6HIF - chains G and H of the 36 polymer chains in the assembly; structure by X-ray diffraction, 2.80 A resolution.

Chain G (and H):
Name: Hydrazine dehydrogenase
From: Kuenenia stuttgartiensis
Notes: EC 1.7.2.8; chain H of this document is another copy of the same molecule, construct and numbering; everything in this record applies to it too
Reference sequence: Q1PW30 (HDH_KUEST); numbering as in UniProt (aligned over 1-582)
Sequence (582 residues; numbered 1 to 582; the number before each row is that of its first residue):
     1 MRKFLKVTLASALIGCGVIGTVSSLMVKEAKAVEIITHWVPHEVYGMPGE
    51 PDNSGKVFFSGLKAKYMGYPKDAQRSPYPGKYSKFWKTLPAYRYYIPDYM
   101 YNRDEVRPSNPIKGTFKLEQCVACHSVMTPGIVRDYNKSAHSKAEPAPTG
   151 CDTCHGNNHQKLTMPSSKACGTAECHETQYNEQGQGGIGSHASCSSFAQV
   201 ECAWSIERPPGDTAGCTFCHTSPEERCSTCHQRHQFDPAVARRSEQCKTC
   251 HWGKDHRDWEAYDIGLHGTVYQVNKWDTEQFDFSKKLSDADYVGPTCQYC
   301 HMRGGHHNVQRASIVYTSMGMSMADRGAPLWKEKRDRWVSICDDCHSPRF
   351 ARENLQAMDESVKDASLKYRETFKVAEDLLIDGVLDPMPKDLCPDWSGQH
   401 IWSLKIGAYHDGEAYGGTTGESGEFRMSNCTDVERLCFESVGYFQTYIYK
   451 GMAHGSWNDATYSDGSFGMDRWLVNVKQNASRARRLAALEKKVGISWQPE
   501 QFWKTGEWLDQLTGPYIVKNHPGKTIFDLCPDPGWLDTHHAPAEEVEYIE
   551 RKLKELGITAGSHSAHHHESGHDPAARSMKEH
Disordered / not traced: 1-32, 564-582
Glycans and other covalent adducts: heme c (HEC) linked to Cys121, Cys124, Cys151, Cys154, Cys170, Cys175, Cys216, Cys219, Cys227, Cys230, Cys247, Cys250, Cys297, Cys300, Cys342, Cys345, Tyr462
Swiss-Prot annotation at these positions:
  - binding site (heme c): Cys121, Cys124, His125, His141, Cys151, Cys154, His155, His159, Cys170, Cys175, His176, His191, Cys216, Cys219, His220, Cys227, Cys230, His231, His234, Cys247 and 12 more in UniProt
Reported in the primary citation:
  - binding site for heme c: Val33, Cys202, Trp204, Met319, Tyr462
  - catalytic residues: Asp255, His256 (proposed by the authors, not directly observed)

How chain G and chain H interact:
Pairs across the interface (234):
  Val33(G) - Tyr462(H)
  Gly187(G) - Trp39(H)
  Ile188(G) - Ile36(H)  hydrophobic
  Ile188(G) - Trp39(H)  hydrophobic
  Phe197(G) - Ile36(H)  hydrophobic
  Ala203(G) - Glu34(H)
  Trp204(G) - Val33(H)
  Asp263(G) - Lys248(H)  salt bridge
  Ile264(G) - Lys248(H)
  Ile264(G) - Thr249(H)  hydrogen bond (backbone-side chain)
  Ile264(G) - Trp252(H)
  Gly265(G) - Thr249(H)
  Leu266(G) - Gln232(H)
  Leu266(G) - Thr249(H)
  Thr269(G) - Glu245(H)
  Thr269(G) - Gln246(H)
  Thr269(G) - Lys248(H)
  Thr269(G) - Thr249(H)
  Val270(G) - Gln232(H)
  Gln272(G) - Glu245(H)
  Gln272(G) - Lys248(H)  hydrogen bond
  Gln272(G) - Lys275(H)
  Gln272(G) - Trp276(H)
  Val273(G) - Val240(H)  hydrophobic
  Val273(G) - Arg243(H)
  Val273(G) - Glu245(H)
  Val273(G) - Trp276(H)
  Asn274(G) - Val240(H)
  Trp276(G) - Trp276(H)
  Asp277(G) - Trp276(H)
  Glu279(G) - Lys138(H)  hydrogen bond (backbone-side chain)
  Gln280(G) - Lys138(H)
  Gln280(G) - Gln235(H)  hydrogen bond
  Asp291(G) - Arg134(H)
  Val293(G) - Asp135(H)
  Val293(G) - Gln235(H)
  Val315(G) - Val57(H)  hydrophobic
  Tyr316(G) - Ile36(H)
  Ser318(G) - Glu34(H)  hydrogen bond (side chain-backbone)
  Ser318(G) - Ile35(H)
  Ser318(G) - Ile36(H)  hydrogen bond (side chain-backbone)
  Met321(G) - Val33(H)  hydrophobic
  Met321(G) - Glu34(H)
  Met321(G) - Ile35(H)  hydrophobic
  Met321(G) - Ser60(H)
  Met321(G) - Gly61(H)
  Ser322(G) - Ile35(H)
  Ser322(G) - Val57(H)
  Ser322(G) - Phe58(H)
  Ser322(G) - Phe59(H)
  Ser322(G) - Ser60(H)  hydrogen bond (side chain-backbone)
  Met323(G) - Asp52(H)
  Met323(G) - Lys56(H)
  Met323(G) - Val57(H)
  Met323(G) - Phe58(H)  hydrogen bond (backbone-backbone)
  Met323(G) - Gly61(H)
  Ala324(G) - Lys56(H)
  Asp325(G) - Asp52(H)
  Asp325(G) - Asn53(H)
  Asp325(G) - Gly55(H)
  Ala328(G) - Asn53(H)
  Ala328(G) - Ser54(H)
  Ala328(G) - Gly55(H)
  Leu330(G) - Val44(H)  hydrophobic
  Leu330(G) - Ser54(H)
  Leu330(G) - Gly55(H)
  Trp331(G) - Val44(H)  hydrophobic
  Trp331(G) - Gly55(H)  hydrogen bond (side chain-backbone)
  Asp343(G) - Met128(H)
  Asp343(G) - Thr129(H)
  Asp344(G) - Thr129(H)
  Asp344(G) - Pro130(H)
  Asp344(G) - Gly131(H)  hydrogen bond (backbone-backbone)
  Cys345(G) - Ile132(H)
  His346(G) - Thr129(H)
  Ser347(G) - Tyr94(H)
  Arg349(G) - Arg93(H)
  Arg349(G) - Tyr94(H)
  Arg349(G) - Pro108(H)
  Arg349(G) - Ser109(H)  hydrogen bond (side chain-backbone)
  Phe350(G) - Tyr94(H)  hydrogen bond (backbone-side chain)
  Phe350(G) - Tyr95(H)
  Phe350(G) - Arg233(H)
  Glu353(G) - Pro90(H)
  Glu353(G) - Ala91(H)
  Glu353(G) - Arg93(H)  salt bridge
  Glu353(G) - Tyr94(H)
  Asn354(G) - Phe218(H)
  Gln356(G) - Pro70(H)
  Gln356(G) - Pro90(H)
  Ala357(G) - Phe218(H)  hydrophobic
  Glu360(G) - Tyr69(H)
  Glu360(G) - Pro70(H)
  Glu360(G) - Leu89(H)
  Ser361(G) - Gly211(H)  hydrogen bond (side chain-backbone)
  Ser361(G) - Ala214(H)
  Lys363(G) - Asp52(H)
  Lys363(G) - Asn53(H)
  Asp364(G) - Tyr66(H)  hydrogen bond
  Asp364(G) - Pro209(H)
  Asp364(G) - Pro210(H)
  Asp364(G) - Gly211(H)
  Asp364(G) - Asp212(H)  hydrogen bond (side chain-backbone)
  Ser366(G) - Gly61(H)
  Leu367(G) - Tyr66(H)  hydrophobic
  Leu367(G) - Glu507(H)
  Leu367(G) - Trp508(H)
  Leu367(G) - Gln511(H)
  Lys368(G) - Arg208(H)
  Lys368(G) - Asp212(H)  salt bridge
  Lys368(G) - Trp508(H)
  Tyr369(G) - Ser60(H)
  Tyr369(G) - Leu62(H)  hydrophobic
  Arg370(G) - Gly61(H)  hydrogen bond (side chain-backbone)
  Arg370(G) - Leu62(H)
  Arg370(G) - Lys63(H)
  Arg370(G) - Ala64(H)  hydrogen bond (side chain-backbone)
  Arg370(G) - Tyr66(H)
  Arg370(G) - Glu507(H)  salt bridge
  Glu371(G) - Gly506(H)
  Glu371(G) - Glu507(H)  hydrogen bond (side chain-backbone)
  Glu371(G) - Trp508(H)  hydrogen bond (side chain-backbone)
  Glu371(G) - Leu509(H)  hydrogen bond (side chain-backbone)
  Phe373(G) - Leu62(H)  hydrophobic
  Ile406(G) - Thr37(H)
  Ile406(G) - Phe59(H)
  Ile406(G) - Ser60(H)
  Ile406(G) - Leu62(H)  hydrophobic
  Ala408(G) - Phe59(H)  hydrophobic
  Tyr409(G) - Gly46(H)  hydrogen bond (side chain-backbone)
  Tyr409(G) - Val57(H)
  Tyr409(G) - Phe58(H)
  Tyr409(G) - Phe59(H)  hydrogen bond (side chain-backbone)
  Tyr409(G) - Leu62(H)
  Tyr409(G) - Lys63(H)
  His410(G) - Leu62(H)
  His410(G) - Lys63(H)
  Gly423(G) - Glu34(H)
  Phe425(G) - Val33(H)
  Phe425(G) - Glu34(H)  hydrogen bond (backbone-side chain)
  Phe425(G) - Ile35(H)  hydrophobic
  Val441(G) - Ser60(H)
  Met452(G) - Ala214(H)  hydrophobic
  Met452(G) - Gly215(H)
  Ser456(G) - Trp252(H)
  Trp457(G) - Gly215(H)
  Trp457(G) - Phe218(H)
  Trp457(G) - Cys219(H)
  Asn458(G) - Trp252(H)  hydrogen bond (side chain-backbone)
  Asn458(G) - Gly253(H)
  Asp459(G) - Trp252(H)
  Thr461(G) - Asp212(H)
  Thr461(G) - Cys216(H)
  Tyr462(G) - Trp204(H)  hydrophobic
  Tyr462(G) - Lys254(H)
  Tyr462(G) - Asp255(H)
  Ser463(G) - Trp252(H)
  Ser463(G) - Gly253(H)
  Ser463(G) - Lys254(H)  hydrogen bond (side chain-backbone)
  Asp464(G) - Lys254(H)  salt bridge
  Ser466(G) - Arg208(H)
  Ser466(G) - Asp212(H)  hydrogen bond
  Phe467(G) - Trp204(H)  hydrophobic
  Phe467(G) - Arg208(H)
  Phe467(G) - Thr213(H)
  Phe467(G) - Met427(H)  hydrophobic
  Asp470(G) - Arg208(H)  salt bridge
  Asp470(G) - Ser428(H)
  Asp470(G) - Trp508(H)
  Arg471(G) - Met427(H)
  Arg471(G) - Arg435(H)
  Arg471(G) - Glu439(H)  salt bridge
  Arg471(G) - Tyr443(H)
  Trp472(G) - Arg435(H)
  Val474(G) - Met427(H)
  Val474(G) - Asn429(H)
  Val474(G) - Cys430(H)
  Val474(G) - Thr431(H)
  Val474(G) - Asp432(H)
  Val474(G) - Arg435(H)
  Asn475(G) - Asp432(H)
  Asn475(G) - Arg435(H)
  Lys477(G) - Phe502(H)  hydrogen bond (side chain-backbone)
  Lys477(G) - Trp503(H)
  Lys477(G) - Leu509(H)
  Gln478(G) - Asp386(H)
  Gln478(G) - Thr431(H)
  Gln478(G) - Asp432(H)
  Gln478(G) - Trp503(H)
  Ala480(G) - Phe502(H)  hydrophobic
  Ser481(G) - Trp497(H)
  Ser481(G) - Glu500(H)  hydrogen bond
  Ser481(G) - Phe502(H)
  Ser481(G) - Trp503(H)
  Arg482(G) - Asp386(H)  salt bridge
  Arg482(G) - Asn479(H)
  Arg482(G) - Arg482(H)
  Arg482(G) - Leu486(H)
  Arg484(G) - Glu500(H)
  Arg485(G) - Asp386(H)  salt bridge
  Arg485(G) - Ala483(H)
  Arg485(G) - Leu486(H)
  Arg485(G) - Glu490(H)  salt bridge
  Arg485(G) - Trp497(H)
  Leu486(G) - Leu486(H)  hydrophobic
  Leu489(G) - Leu486(H)  hydrophobic
  Leu489(G) - Leu489(H)
  Leu489(G) - Glu490(H)
  Leu489(G) - Ile495(H)  hydrophobic
  Lys492(G) - Val493(H)
  Lys492(G) - Ile495(H)
  Val493(G) - Val493(H)  hydrophobic
  Trp535(G) - Trp39(H)
  Leu536(G) - His38(H)
  Leu536(G) - Trp39(H)  hydrophobic
  His539(G) - Trp39(H)
  His540(G) - Trp39(H)  hydrogen bond (backbone-side chain)
  Ala541(G) - Trp39(H)
  Pro542(G) - Trp39(H)
  Val546(G) - Pro41(H)  hydrophobic
  Val546(G) - Glu43(H)
  Ile549(G) - Pro41(H)  hydrophobic
  Glu550(G) - Glu43(H)
  Leu553(G) - Glu43(H)
  Thr559(G) - Lys56(H)  hydrogen bond (backbone-side chain)
  Ala560(G) - Glu43(H)
  Ala560(G) - Lys56(H)
  Gly561(G) - His42(H)
  Gly561(G) - Glu43(H)  hydrogen bond (backbone-backbone)
  Gly561(G) - Tyr45(H)
  Gly561(G) - Lys56(H)
  Ser562(G) - His42(H)
  Ser562(G) - Tyr45(H)
  His563(G) - His42(H)
Interface residues without a listed pair, chain G (115 interface residues in all): Asp255, Gly268, Lys275, Met319, Val375, Glu377, Glu424, Gln445, Ala460, Leu473, Ala488, Ile558
Interface residues without a listed pair, chain H (112 interface residues in all): Val40, Met47, Pro48, Glu50, Gly68, Gln74, His256, Trp259, Val433, Ala487, Gly494, Thr505

In short:
115 residues of chain G face 112 of chain H across their interface; the contacts include 31 hydrogen bonds and
10 salt bridges. Polar pairs include Asp263(G)-Lys248(H), Glu353(G)-Arg93(H) and Lys368(G)-Asp212(H). From the
paper: catalytic residues Asp255(G) and His256(G); a binding site for heme c at Val33(G), Cys202(G) and
Trp204(G) among others.
Chain G and chain H are both Hydrazine dehydrogenase (Kuenenia stuttgartiensis); the structure, Kuenenia
stuttgartiensis hydrazine dehydrogenase complex, was determined by X-ray diffraction.
